Entry 4A4K (X-ray diffraction, 3.25 A resolution); this record covers chain A.

Chain A:
Molecule: Antiviral helicase SKI2
Organism: Saccharomyces cerevisiae
Notes: EC 3.6.4.13
Reference sequence: P35207 (SKI2_YEAST); numbering as in UniProt (aligned over 835-1085)
Chain sequence (256 residues; numbered 830 to 1085; the number before each row is that of its first residue):
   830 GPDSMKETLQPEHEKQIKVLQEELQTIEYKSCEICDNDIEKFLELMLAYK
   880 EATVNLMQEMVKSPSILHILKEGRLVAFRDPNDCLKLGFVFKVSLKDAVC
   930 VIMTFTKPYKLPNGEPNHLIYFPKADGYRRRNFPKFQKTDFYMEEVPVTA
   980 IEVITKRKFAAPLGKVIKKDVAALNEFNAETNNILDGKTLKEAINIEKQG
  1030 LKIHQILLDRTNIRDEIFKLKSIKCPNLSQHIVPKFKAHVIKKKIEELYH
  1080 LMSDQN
Not modelled in the structure: 830-836, 1083-1085
Sequence notes: expression tag (830-834)
Bound ions: Zn2+: C861, C864, C1054, H1060
Reported in the primary citation:
  - Zn2+ coordination: C861, C864, C1054, H1060
  - mutagenesis - R903E: decreased binding to single-stranded RNA
  - mutagenesis - R903E: unchanged binding to double-stranded RNA

Overview:
C861, C864, C1054 and H1060 form the Zn2+ site. The paper reports that R903E reduces binding to
single-stranded RNA; Zn2+ coordination by C861, C864 and C1054 among others.
Chain A is Antiviral helicase SKI2 (Saccharomyces cerevisiae); the structure, Crystal structure of the S.
cerevisiae Ski2 insertion domain, was determined by X-ray diffraction, deposited together with 4A4Z.
